PDB entry 4MA1 | X-ray diffraction, 2.32 A resolution | chains B and C

[Chain B]
Molecule: S25-26 Fab (IgG1k) heavy chain
From: Mus musculus
Notes: antibody fragment or engineered binder
Amino-acid sequence (219 residues; row label = number of the first residue in the row; a row labelled like 82A-82C holds insertion residues (82A, then the next letters in order)):
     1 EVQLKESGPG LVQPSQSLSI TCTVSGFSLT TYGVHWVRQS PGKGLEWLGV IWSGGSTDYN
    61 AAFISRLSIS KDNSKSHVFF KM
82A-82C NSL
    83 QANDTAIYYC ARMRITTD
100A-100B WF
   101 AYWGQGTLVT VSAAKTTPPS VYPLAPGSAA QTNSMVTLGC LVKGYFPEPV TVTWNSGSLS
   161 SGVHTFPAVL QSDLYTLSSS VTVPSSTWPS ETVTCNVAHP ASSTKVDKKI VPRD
Not modelled in the structure: 214
Modified / non-standard residues: Glu1 (pyroglutamic acid; PCA)
Disulfides: Cys22-Cys92, Cys140-Cys195
Glycans and other covalent adducts: N-acetylglucosamine (NAG) linked to Asn85

[Chain C]
Molecule: S25-26 Fab (IgG1k) light chain
From: Mus musculus
Notes: antibody fragment or engineered binder
Amino-acid sequence (219 residues; numbered 1 to 214 plus 5 insertion-coded residues; the number before each row is that of its first residue; a row labelled like 27A-27E holds insertion residues (27A, then the next letters in order)):
     1 DILMNQTPLS LPVSLGDQAS ISCRSSQ
27A-27E YIVHR
    28 NGNTYLEWYL QKPGQSPKLL IYKVSNRFSG VPDRFSGSGS GTDFTLKISR VEAEDLGVYY
    88 CFQGSHVPYT FGGGTKLELK RADAAPTVSI FPPSSEQLTS GGASVVCFLN NFYPKDINVK
   148 WKIDGSERQN GVLNSWTDQD SKDSTYSMSS TLTLTKDEYE RHNSYTCEAT HKTSTSPIVK
   208 SFNRNEC
Disulfides: Cys23-Cys88, Cys134-Cys194

[Interface between chain B and chain C]
Pairs across the interface (76; chain B residue first):
  Val37(B) with Phe98(C), hydrophobic
  Gln39(B) with Gln38(C), hydrogen bond; Tyr87(C)
  Leu45(B) with Tyr87(C), hydrophobic; Phe98(C), hydrophobic
  Trp47(B) with Pro95(C), hydrophobic; Tyr96(C)
  Trp52(B) with Tyr96(C)
  Tyr91(B) with Gln38(C), hydrogen bond; Ser43(C); Pro44(C)
  Met95(B) with Tyr36(C); Phe89(C), hydrophobic; Phe98(C), hydrophobic
  Arg96(B) with Tyr32(C); Glu34(C), hydrogen bond (backbone-side chain); Gly91(C), hydrogen bond (side chain-backbone); Tyr96(C), hydrogen bond
  Ile97(B) with Glu34(C), hydrogen bond (backbone-side chain); Leu46(C), hydrophobic; Tyr49(C), hydrophobic; Lys50(C)
  Thr98(B) with Asn30(C); Tyr49(C)
  Thr99(B) with Tyr49(C); Phe55(C)
  Asp100(B) with Tyr49(C), hydrogen bond; Arg54(C); Phe55(C); Ser56(C), hydrogen bond (backbone-side chain)
  Trp100A(B) with Phe55(C); Ser56(C)
  Ala101(B) with Phe55(C), hydrophobic
  Tyr102(B) with Lys45(C), hydrogen bond
  Trp103(B) with Tyr36(C); Pro44(C), hydrophobic
  Gly104(B) with Ser43(C), hydrogen bond (backbone-side chain)
  Gln105(B) with Ser43(C), hydrogen bond (backbone-side chain)
  Tyr122(B) with Ser121(C); Glu123(C); Gln124(C)
  Pro123(B) with Ser121(C); Glu123(C)
  Leu124(B) with Phe118(C); Phe135(C), hydrophobic
  Ala125(B) with Phe118(C)
  Pro126(B) with Phe118(C)
  Ser128(B) with Glu213(C); Cys214(C)
  Thr137(B) with Ser116(C); Phe118(C)
  Leu141(B) with Ser131(C)
  Lys143(B) with Gln124(C); Ser131(C)
  His164(B) with Asn137(C); Asn138(C), hydrogen bond; Ser174(C)
  Phe166(B) with Phe135(C), hydrophobic; Asn137(C); Ser162(C); Ser174(C); Met175(C); Ser176(C)
  Pro167(B) with Ser162(C), hydrogen bond (backbone-side chain); Trp163(C)
  Val169(B) with Asn161(C)
  Gln171(B) with Leu160(C); Thr180(C), hydrogen bond
  Ser178(B) with Phe135(C); Ser176(C)
  Ser179(B) with Phe135(C)
  Ser180(B) with Phe135(C); Asn137(C), hydrogen bond
  Lys208(B) with Glu123(C), salt bridge
  Arg213(B) with Pro119(C), hydrogen bond (side chain-backbone); Pro120(C), hydrogen bond (side chain-backbone)
Also at the interface, not in a pair above, chain B (48 interface residues in all): His35, Glu46, Asn60, Arg94, Gly106, Gly127, Ala129, Leu138, Gly139, Thr165, Leu170
Also at the interface, not in a pair above, chain C (46 interface residues in all): Arg27E, Gln42, Ser127, Val133, Thr164

[Summary]
48 residues of chain B and 46 residues of chain C are in contact, with 17 hydrogen bonds and 1 salt bridge.
Polar contacts include Lys208(B)-Glu123(C), Gln39(B)-Gln38(C) and Tyr91(B)-Gln38(C). N-acetylglucosamine is
covalently linked to Asn85(B).
Chain B is S25-26 Fab (IgG1k) heavy chain and chain C is S25-26 Fab (IgG1k) light chain, both from Mus
musculus; the structure, Unliganded 3 crystal structure of S25-26 Fab, was determined by X-ray diffraction,
deposited together with 4M7J, 4M7Z and 4M93.
